Entry 1YAU (X-ray diffraction, 2.40 A resolution); this record covers chains B and H of the 21 polymer chains in the assembly.

# Chain B
Molecule: Proteasome alpha subunit
Source organism: Thermoplasma acidophilum
Notes: EC 3.4.25.1
Reference sequence: P25156 (PSMA_THEAC); residue numbers follow UniProt; this construct covers 1-233
Sequence (233 residues; numbered 1 to 233; the number before each row is that of its first residue):
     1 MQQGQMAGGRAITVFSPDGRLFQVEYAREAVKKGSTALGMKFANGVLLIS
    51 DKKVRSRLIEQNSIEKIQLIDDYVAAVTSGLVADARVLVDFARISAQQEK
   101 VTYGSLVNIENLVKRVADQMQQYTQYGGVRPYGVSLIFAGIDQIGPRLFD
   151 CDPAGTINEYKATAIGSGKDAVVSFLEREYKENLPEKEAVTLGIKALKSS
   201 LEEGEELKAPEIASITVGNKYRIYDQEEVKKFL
Disordered / not traced: 1-11
Construct notes: engineered mutation Gly8 (Tyr in P25156), Gly9 (Asp in P25156)
Swiss-Prot annotation at these positions:
  - mutagenesis: Met1 to Ile12 (Markedly increases peptidolytic activity. Designated open-gate mutant), Lys66 (K66A: Prevents PAN to associate with the proteasome and stimulate gate opening), Leu81 (L81A/E/G: Prevents PAN to stimulate gate opening), Val82 (V82A: No effect on PAN's ability to stimulate gate opening; V82D/G: Prevents PAN to stimulate gate opening)

# Chain H
Molecule: Proteasome beta subunit
Source organism: Thermoplasma acidophilum
Notes: EC 3.4.25.1
Reference sequence: P28061 (PSMB_THEAC); residues -7 to 203 here correspond to UniProt positions 1-211 (UniProt number = residue number + 8)
Sequence (217 residues; numbered -7 to 209; the number before each row is that of its first residue; numbers below 1 keep their minus sign (Met-7 is residue -7)):
    -7 MNQTLETGTTTVGITLKDAVIMATERRVTMENFIMHKNGKKLFQIDTYTG
    43 MTIAGLVGDAQVLVRYMKAELELYRLQRRVNMPIEAVATLLSNMLNQVKY
    93 MPYMVQLLVGGIDTAPHVFSIDAAGGSVEDIYASTGSGSPFVYGVLESQY
   143 SEKMTVDEGVDLVIRAISAAKQRDSASGGMIDVAVITRKDGYVQLPTDQI
   193 ESRIRKLGLILHHHHHH
Disordered / not traced: -7 to 0, 204-209
Construct notes: expression tag (204-209)
Swiss-Prot annotation at these positions:
  - active site: Thr1 (Nucleophile)

# Chain B / chain H interface
Pairs across the interface (17; chain B residue first):
  Asn62(B) - Arg71(H)  hydrogen bond (backbone-side chain)
  Ser63(B) - Arg71(H)
  Glu65(B) - Arg71(H)  salt bridge
  Leu69(B) - Leu68(H)
  Ile70(B) - Leu68(H)
  Asp71(B) - Glu64(H)
  Asp71(B) - Leu68(H)
  Asp72(B) - Glu64(H)  hydrogen bond (backbone-side chain)
  Asp72(B) - Arg67(H)  salt bridge
  Arg93(B) - Leu65(H)
  Arg93(B) - Leu68(H)
  Gln97(B) - Ala61(H)
  Gln97(B) - Glu64(H)  hydrogen bond
  Lys100(B) - Glu64(H)  salt bridge
  Val101(B) - Arg57(H)
  Val101(B) - Tyr58(H)  hydrophobic
  Val101(B) - Ala61(H)  hydrophobic
Interface residues without a listed pair, chain B (12 interface residues in all): Ile94
Interface residues without a listed pair, chain H (9 interface residues in all): Gln69

# Overview
12 residues of chain B and 9 residues of chain H are in contact; the contacts include 3 hydrogen bonds and 3
salt bridges. Polar contacts include Glu65(B)-Arg71(H), Asp72(B)-Arg67(H) and Lys100(B)-Glu64(H).
Chain B is Proteasome alpha subunit and chain H is Proteasome beta subunit, both from Thermoplasma
acidophilum; the structure, Structure of Archeabacterial 20S proteasome- PA26 complex, was determined by X-ray
diffraction, deposited together with 1Z7Q, 1YA7 and 1YAR.
